PDB entry 7ECW | electron microscopy, 3.10 A resolution | chains D and M of the 13 polymer chains in the assembly

== Chain D ==
Molecule: CRISPR-associated protein Csy3
Source organism: Pseudomonas aeruginosa
UniProt: A0A659BSG0 (A0A659BSG0_PSEAI); residues 1-342 here = UniProt positions 1-342
Sequence (342 residues; numbered 1 to 342; the number before each row is that of its first residue):
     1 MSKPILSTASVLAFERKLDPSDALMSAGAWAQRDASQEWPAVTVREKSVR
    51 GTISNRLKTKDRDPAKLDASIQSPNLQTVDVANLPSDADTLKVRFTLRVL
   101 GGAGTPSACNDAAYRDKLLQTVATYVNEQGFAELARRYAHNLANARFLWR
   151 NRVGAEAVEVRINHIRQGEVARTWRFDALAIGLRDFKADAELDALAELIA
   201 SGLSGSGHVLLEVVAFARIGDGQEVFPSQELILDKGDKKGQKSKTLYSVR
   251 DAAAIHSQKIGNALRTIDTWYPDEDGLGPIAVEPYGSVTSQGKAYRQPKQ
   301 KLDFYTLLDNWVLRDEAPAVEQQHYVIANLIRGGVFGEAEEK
Not modelled in the structure: 1-5, 339-342

== Chain M ==
Molecule: 60-nt RNA strand
Source organism: Pseudomonas aeruginosa
Sequence (60 nucleotides; numbered 1 to 60; the number before each row is that of its first residue):
     1 CUAAGAAAUUCACGGCGGGCUUGAUGUCCGCGUCUACCUGGUUCACUGCC
    51 GUGUAGGCAG
Not modelled in the structure: 45-60

== Interface between chain D and chain M ==
Residue-residue contacts (39; chain D residue first):
  Ala13(D) with C29(M), sugar contact
  Phe14(D) with C29(M), hydrogen bond to the sugar
  Glu15(D) with C29(M), sugar contact; G30(M), phosphate contact
  Arg16(D) with G30(M), salt bridge to the phosphate; C31(M), phosphate contact
  Ser48(D) with U39(M), phosphate contact
  Val49(D) with C37(M), sugar contact; U39(M), phosphate contact
  Arg50(D) with C37(M), hydrogen bond to the sugar; C38(M), salt bridge to the phosphate; U39(M), hydrogen bond to the phosphate
  Gly51(D) with C37(M), base contact
  Thr52(D) with C38(M), hydrogen bond to the phosphate
  Trp149(D) with G32(M), base contact
  Arg150(D) with U35(M), salt bridge to the phosphate; A36(M), salt bridge to the phosphate
  Ser228(D) with C34(M), phosphate contact
  Gln229(D) with U33(M), base contact; C34(M), hydrogen bond to the phosphate
  Glu230(D) with U33(M), base contact
  Leu231(D) with U33(M), base contact
  Ile232(D) with U33(M), base contact
  His256(D) with U33(M), salt bridge to the phosphate
  Gln258(D) with G32(M), sugar contact; U33(M), hydrogen bond to the phosphate
  Lys259(D) with G32(M), hydrogen bond to the base; C34(M), salt bridge to the phosphate
  Asn262(D) with G32(M), hydrogen bond to the base
  Arg265(D) with G32(M), salt bridge to the phosphate
  Glu283(D) with G32(M), phosphate contact
  Val288(D) with G32(M), base contact
  Thr289(D) with G32(M), hydrogen bond to the base
  Ser290(D) with G32(M), hydrogen bond to the base
  Arg332(D) with G30(M), sugar contact
  Gly333(D) with G30(M), sugar contact
  Gly334(D) with C29(M), hydrogen bond to the sugar; G30(M), sugar contact
  Val335(D) with C29(M), base contact
Interface residues without a listed pair, chain D (32 interface residues in all): Pro74, Leu76, Val79
Interface residues without a listed pair, chain M (12 interface residues in all): G41

== Summary ==
Chain D and chain M form an interface of 32 and 12 residues respectively; the contacts include 11 hydrogen
bonds and 7 salt bridges. Polar pairs include Lys259(D)-G32(M), Asn262(D)-G32(M) and Thr289(D)-G32(M).
Chain D is CRISPR-associated protein Csy3 and chain M is a 60-nt RNA strand, both from Pseudomonas aeruginosa;
the structure, The Csy-AcrIF14-dsDNA complex, was determined by electron microscopy (same publication as 7DU0
and 7ECV).
